7WUH - chains E and H of the 9 polymer chains in the assembly; structure by electron microscopy, 4.70 A resolution (low resolution: residue-level contacts below are approximate; hydrogen-bond / salt-bridge calls are withheld).

== Chain E ==
Name: Spike glycoprotein
From: Severe acute respiratory syndrome coronavirus 2
Reference sequence: P0DTC2 (SPIKE_SARS2); numbering as in UniProt (aligned over 14-1208)
Sequence (1242 residues; row label = number of the first residue in the row):
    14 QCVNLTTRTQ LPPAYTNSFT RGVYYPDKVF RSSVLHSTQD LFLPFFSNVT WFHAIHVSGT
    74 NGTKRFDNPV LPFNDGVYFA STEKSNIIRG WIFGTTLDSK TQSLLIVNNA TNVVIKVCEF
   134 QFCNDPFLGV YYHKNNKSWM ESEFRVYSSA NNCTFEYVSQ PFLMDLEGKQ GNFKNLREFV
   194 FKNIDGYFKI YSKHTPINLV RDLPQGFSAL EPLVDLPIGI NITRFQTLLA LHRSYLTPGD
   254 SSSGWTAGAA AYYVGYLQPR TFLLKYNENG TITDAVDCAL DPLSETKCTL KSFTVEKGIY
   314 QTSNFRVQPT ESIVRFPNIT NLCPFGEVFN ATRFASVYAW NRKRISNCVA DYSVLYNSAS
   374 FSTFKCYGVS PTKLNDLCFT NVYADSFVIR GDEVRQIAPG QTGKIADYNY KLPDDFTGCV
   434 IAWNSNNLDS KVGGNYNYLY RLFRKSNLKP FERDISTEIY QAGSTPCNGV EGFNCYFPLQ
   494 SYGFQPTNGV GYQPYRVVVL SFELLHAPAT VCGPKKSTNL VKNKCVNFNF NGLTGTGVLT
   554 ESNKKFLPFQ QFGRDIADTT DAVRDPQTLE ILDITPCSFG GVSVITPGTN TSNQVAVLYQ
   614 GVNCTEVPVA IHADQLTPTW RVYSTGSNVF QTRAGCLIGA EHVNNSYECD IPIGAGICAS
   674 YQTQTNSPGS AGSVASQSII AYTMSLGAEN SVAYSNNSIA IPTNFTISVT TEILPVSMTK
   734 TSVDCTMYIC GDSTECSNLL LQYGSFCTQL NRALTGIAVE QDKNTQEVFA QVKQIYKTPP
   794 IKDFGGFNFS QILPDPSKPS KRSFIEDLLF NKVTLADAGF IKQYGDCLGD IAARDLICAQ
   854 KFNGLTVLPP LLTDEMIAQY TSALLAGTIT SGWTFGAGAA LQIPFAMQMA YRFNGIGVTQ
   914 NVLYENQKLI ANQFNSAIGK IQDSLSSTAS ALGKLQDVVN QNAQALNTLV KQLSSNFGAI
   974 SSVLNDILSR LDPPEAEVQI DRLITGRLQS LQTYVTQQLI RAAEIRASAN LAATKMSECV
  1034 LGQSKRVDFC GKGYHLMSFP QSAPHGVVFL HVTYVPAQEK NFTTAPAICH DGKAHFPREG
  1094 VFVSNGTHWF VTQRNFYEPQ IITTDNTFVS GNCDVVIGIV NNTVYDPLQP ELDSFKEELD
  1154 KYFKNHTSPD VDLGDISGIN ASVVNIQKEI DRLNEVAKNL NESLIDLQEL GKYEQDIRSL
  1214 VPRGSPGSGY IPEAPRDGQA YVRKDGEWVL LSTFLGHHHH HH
Unresolved in the structure: 14-19, 72-77, 173-182, 211-213, 246-260, 622-637, 680-685, 833-853, 1141-1255
Cystine bridges: Cys131-Cys166, Cys291-Cys301, Cys336-Cys361, Cys379-Cys432, Cys391-Cys525, Cys480-Cys488, Cys538-Cys590, Cys617-Cys649, Cys662-Cys671, Cys738-Cys760, Cys743-Cys749, Cys1032-Cys1043, Cys1082-Cys1126
Covalently attached groups: N-acetylglucosamine (NAG) linked to Asn61, Asn122, Asn149, Asn165, Asn234, Asn282, Asn801, Asn1074, Asn1098; glycan linked to Asn331, Asn603, Asn717
Differences from the reference sequence: engineered mutation Gly614 (Asp in P0DTC2); variant Gly682 (Arg in P0DTC2), Ser683 (Arg in P0DTC2), Gly685 (Arg in P0DTC2), Pro986 (Lys in P0DTC2), Pro987 (Val in P0DTC2); expression tag (1209-1255)
Curated features (UniProtKB/Swiss-Prot):
  - region: Asn280 to Cys301 (Putative superantigen), Arg403 to Asp405 (Integrin-binding motif), Asn448 to Phe456 (Immunodominant HLA epitope recognized by the CD8+), Pro681, Ala684 (Putative superantigen), Ser816 to Tyr837 (Fusion peptide 1), Lys835 to Phe855 (Fusion peptide 2), Asp1163 to Glu1202 (Heptad repeat 2)
  - site: Arg815, Ser816 (Cleavage)
  - glycosylation: Asn17 (N-linked (GlcNAc...) (complex) asparagine), Asn61 (N-linked (GlcNAc...) (hybrid) asparagine), Asn74 (N-linked (GlcNAc...) (complex) asparagine), Asn122 (N-linked (GlcNAc...) (hybrid) asparagine), Asn149 (N-linked (GlcNAc...) (complex) asparagine), Asn165 (N-linked (GlcNAc...) (complex) asparagine), Asn234 (N-linked (GlcNAc...) (high mannose) asparagine), Asn282 (N-linked (GlcNAc...) (complex) asparagine), Thr323 (O-linked (GalNAc) threonine), Ser325 (O-linked (HexNAc...) serine), Asn331 (N-linked (GlcNAc...) (complex) asparagine), Asn343 (N-linked (GlcNAc...) (complex) asparagine), Asn603 (N-linked (GlcNAc...) (hybrid) asparagine), Asn616 (N-linked (GlcNAc...) (complex) asparagine), Asn657 (N-linked (GlcNAc...) (complex) asparagine), Thr676 (O-linked (GlcNAc...) threonine), Thr678 (O-linked (GlcNAc...) threonine), Asn709 (N-linked (GlcNAc...) (high mannose) asparagine), Asn717 (N-linked (GlcNAc...) (hybrid) asparagine), Asn801 (N-linked (GlcNAc...) (hybrid) asparagine) and 6 more in UniProt
  - natural variant: Leu18 (L18F: In strain: Beta/B.1.351, Gamma/P.1 and 1 more), Thr19 (T19I: In strain: Omicron/BQ.1.1, Omicron/XBB.1.5 and 1 more; T19R: In strain: Delta/B.1.617.2, Omicron/BA.2 and 4 more), Thr20 (T20N: In strain: Gamma/P.1), Leu24 to Ala27 (sequence variant, change not given here; In strain: Omicron/BA.2, Omicron/BA.2.12.1 and 6 more), Pro26 (P26S: In strain: Gamma/P.1), Gln52 (Q52H: In strain: Omicron/EG.5.1), Ala67 (A67V: In strain: Eta/B.1.525, Omicron/BA.1), His69 to Val70 (deletion: In strain: Alpha/B.1.1.7, Eta/B.1.525 and 5 more), Gly75 (G75V: In strain: Lambda/C.37), Thr76 (T76I: In strain: Lambda/C.37), Asp80 (D80A: In strain: Beta/B.1.351), Val83 (V83A: In strain: Omicron/XBB.1.5, Omicron/EG.5.1), 80 further natural variant entries in UniProt
  - mutagenesis: His69 to Val70 (Increased incorporation of cleaved spike into virions), Asn121 (N121Q: Partial loss of biliverdin affinity), Arg190 (R190K: Partial loss of biliverdin affinity), Asn234 (N234Q: Increased resistance to neutralizing antibodies), Asn331 (N331Q: Reduced viral infectivity), Asn343 (N343Q: Reduced viral infectivity), Leu452 (L452R: Increased resistance to neutralizing antibodies. Decreases HLA binding to NF9 epitope. Increased binding affinity to human ACE2), Tyr453 (Y453F: Decreased HLA binding to NF9 epitope. Increased binding affinity to human ACE2), Ala475 (A475V: Increased resistance to neutralizing antibodies), Val483 (V483A: Increased resistance to neutralizing antibodies), Glu484 (E484D: Increased replication in human TMEM106B overexpressing cells), Phe490 (F490L: Increased resistance to neutralizing antibodies and human covalescent sera neutralization), 11 further mutagenesis entries in UniProt
From the paper describing this entry:
  - mutagenesis - N122Q, N801Q, N1194Q: decreased expression
  - mutagenesis - N801Q: decreased stability
  - post-translational modification sites: Asn165

== Chain H ==
Name: m31A7 Fab heavy chain
From: Homo sapiens
Notes: antibody fragment or engineered binder
Sequence (239 residues; row label = number of the first residue in the row; numbers below 1 keep their minus sign (Met-16 is residue -16)):
   -16 MGWSLILLFL VAVATRVEVQ LQQSGPEMVK PGASVKISCK TSGYTFTEYT IYWVKQSHGK
    44 SLEWLGGINP NIGDTTYNQK FKGKATLTVD TSSSTAYMEL RSLTSEDSAV YYCAREVYNY
   104 SFAYWGQGTL VTVSAASTTK GPSVFPLAPS SKSTSGGTAA LGCLVKDYFP EPVTVSWNSG
   164 ALTSGVHTFP AVLQSSGLYS LSSVVTVPSS SLGTQTYICN VNHKPSNTKV DKKAEPKSC
Unresolved in the structure: -16 to 0, 219-222
Cystine bridges: Cys22-Cys96, Cys146-Cys202
Covalently attached groups: glycan linked to Asn102

== Interface between chain E and chain H ==
Contacting residue pairs - 17 pairs, chain E then chain H:
  Phe456(E) with Asn54(H)
  Tyr473(E) with Asn52(H)
  Ala475(E) with Tyr35(H); Asn52(H)
  Gly476(E) with Tyr35(H)
  Ser477(E) with Asn102(H); Tyr103(H); Ser104(H)
  Phe486(E) with Trp47(H); Gly50(H); Thr58(H); Thr59(H)
  Asn487(E) with Tyr35(H); Asn52(H)
  Tyr489(E) with Asn52(H); Asp57(H)
  Gln493(E) with Ile55(H)
Interface residues without a listed pair, chain E (10 interface residues in all): Phe490
Interface residues without a listed pair, chain H (13 interface residues in all): Gly49

== In short ==
The interface between chain E and chain H involves 10 residues on one side and 13 on the other. Covalently
linked N-acetylglucosamine: at Asn61(E), Asn122(E), Asn149(E), Asn165(E), Asn234(E) and Asn282(E) and 3 more.
The paper reports that N122Q, N801Q and N1194Q of chain E reduce expression; a modification site at Asn165(E).
Here chain E is Spike glycoprotein (Severe acute respiratory syndrome coronavirus 2) and chain H is m31A7 Fab
heavy chain (Homo sapiens). Entry 7WUH (SARS-CoV-2 Spike in complex with Fab of m31A7) was determined by
electron microscopy together with 7WUE from the same study.
